Entry 7WSP (electron microscopy, 4.09 A resolution (low resolution: residue-level contacts below are approximate; hydrogen-bond / salt-bridge calls are withheld)); this record covers chains C and B of the 4 polymer chains in the assembly.

Chain C:
Protein: B-cell antigen receptor complex-associated protein beta chain
Organism: Homo sapiens
Reference sequence: P40259 (CD79B_HUMAN); residue numbers follow UniProt; this construct covers 44-182
Sequence (139 residues; each row starts with the number of its first residue):
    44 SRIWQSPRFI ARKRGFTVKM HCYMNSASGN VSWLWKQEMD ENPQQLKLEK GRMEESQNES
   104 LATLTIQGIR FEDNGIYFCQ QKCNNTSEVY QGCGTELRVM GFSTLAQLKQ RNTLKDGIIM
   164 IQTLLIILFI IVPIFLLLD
Disulfide bonds: Cys65-Cys122
Swiss-Prot annotation at these positions:
  - glycosylation (N-linked (GlcNAc...) asparagine): Asn73, Asn101, Asn127, Asn128
  - natural variant: Gly137 (G137S: In AGM6)
  - mutagenesis: Arg55 to Arg57 (Blocks IgM BCR assembly), Ile161 (I161W: Blocks IgM BCR assembly)

Chain B:
Protein: Isoform 2 of Immunoglobulin heavy constant mu
Organism: Homo sapiens
Reference sequence: P01871 (IGHM_HUMAN), isoform P01871-2; residues 242-607 here correspond to UniProt positions 106-471 (UniProt number = residue number - 136)
Sequence (366 residues; row label = number of the first residue in the row):
   242 IAELPPKVSV FVPPRDGFFG NPRKSKLICQ ATGFSPRQIQ VSWLREGKQV GSGVTTDQVQ
   302 AEAKESGPTT YKVTSTLTIK ESDWLGQSMF TCRVDHRGLT FQQNASSMCV PDQDTAIRVF
   362 AIPPSFASIF LTKSTKLTCL VTDLTTYDSV TISWTRQNGE AVKTHTNISE SHPNATFSAV
   422 GEASICEDDW NSGERFTCTV THTDLPSPLK QTISRPKGVA LHRPDVYLLP PAREQLNLRE
   482 SATITCLVTG FSPADVFVQW MQRGQPLSPE KYVTSAPMPE PQAPGRYFAH SILTVSEEEW
   542 NTGETYTCVV AHEALPNRVT ERTVDKSTEG EVSADEEGFE NLWATASTFI VLFLLSLFYS
   602 TTVTLF
Disulfide bonds: Cys270-Cys333, Cys380-Cys439, Cys487-Cys549
Swiss-Prot annotation at these positions:
  - glycosylation (N-linked (GlcNAc...) asparagine): Asn345 (complex), Asn408, Asn415

How chain C and chain B interact:
Contacting residue pairs - 24 pairs, chain C then chain B:
  Ser49(C) - Arg504(B)
  Arg55(C) - Asp566(B)
  Lys56(C) - Ser568(B)
  Lys56(C) - Glu570(B)
  Lys56(C) - Gly571(B)
  Arg57(C) - Ala575(B)
  Arg57(C) - Asp576(B)
  Arg57(C) - Glu578(B)
  Arg57(C) - Phe580(B)
  Phe59(C) - Ser568(B)
  Lys62(C) - Thr543(B)
  Lys62(C) - Glu545(B)
  His64(C) - Arg504(B)
  Tyr66(C) - Arg504(B)
  Tyr66(C) - Gln506(B)
  Phe114(C) - Asp576(B)
  Val142(C) - Ala575(B)
  Met143(C) - Glu572(B)
  Met143(C) - Ala575(B)
  Gly144(C) - Ser574(B)
  Gly144(C) - Ala575(B)
  Gly144(C) - Glu578(B)
  Phe145(C) - Glu578(B)
  Ser146(C) - Glu578(B)
Other interface residues (no listed pair), chain C (16 interface residues in all): Ala54, Leu148
Other interface residues (no listed pair), chain B (18 interface residues in all): Gly544, Lys567, Thr569, Val573

Summary:
16 residues of chain C face 18 of chain B across their interface. Curated annotation (UniProt) lists 4
mutagenesis sites on chain C.
Here chain C is B-cell antigen receptor complex-associated protein beta chain and chain B is Isoform 2 of
Immunoglobulin heavy constant mu, both from Homo sapiens. Entry 7WSP (Structure of a membrane protein M) was
determined by electron microscopy.
